Entry 9ER6 (X-ray diffraction, 1.45 A resolution); this record covers chains S and L of the 4 polymer chains in the assembly.

# Chain S
Protein: Hydrogenase-1 small chain
Organism: Escherichia coli
Notes: EC 1.12.99.6
Reference sequence: P69739 (MBHS_ECOLI); residues 1-271 here correspond to UniProt positions 46-316 (UniProt number = residue number + 45)
Chain sequence (279 residues; each row starts with the number of its first residue):
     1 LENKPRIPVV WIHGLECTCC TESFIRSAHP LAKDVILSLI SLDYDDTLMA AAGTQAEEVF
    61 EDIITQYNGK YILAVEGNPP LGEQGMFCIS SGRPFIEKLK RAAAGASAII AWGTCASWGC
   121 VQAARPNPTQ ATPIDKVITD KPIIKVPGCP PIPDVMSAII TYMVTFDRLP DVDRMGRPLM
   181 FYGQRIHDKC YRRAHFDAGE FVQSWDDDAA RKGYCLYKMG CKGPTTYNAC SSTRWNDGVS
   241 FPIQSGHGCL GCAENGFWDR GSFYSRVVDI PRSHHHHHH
Unresolved in the structure: 1-4, 267-279
Differences from the reference sequence: expression tag (272-279)
UniProt features mapped onto this chain:
  - binding site ([4Fe-4S] cluster): Cys17, Cys20, Cys115, Cys149, His187, Cys190, Cys215, Cys221
  - binding site ([3Fe-4S] cluster): Cys230, Cys249, Cys252
Bound ions: fe4-s3 cluster Fe: Cys17, Cys19, Cys20, Cys115, Cys120, Cys149; 4Fe-4S cluster Fe: His187, Cys190, Cys215, Cys221; 3Fe-4S cluster Fe: Cys230, Cys249, Cys252
Small-molecule neighbours:
  - 3Fe-4S cluster (F3S): Ile186, Thr226, Asn228, Cys230, Trp235, Phe241, Pro242, Cys249, Leu250, Gly251, Cys252, Ala253
  - fe4-s3 cluster (SF3): Glu16, Cys17, Thr18, Cys19, Cys20, Glu76, Gly113, Thr114, Cys115, Cys120, Gly148, Cys149, Pro150
  - 4Fe-4S cluster (SF4): Ile186, His187, Cys190, Arg192, Arg193, Phe196, Cys215, Leu216, Tyr217, Cys221, Gly223, Pro224, Ile243

# Chain L
Protein: Hydrogenase-1 large chain
Organism: Escherichia coli
Notes: EC 1.12.99.6
Reference sequence: P0ACD8 (MBHL_ECOLI); numbering as in UniProt (aligned over 1-582)
Chain sequence (582 residues; row label = number of the first residue in the row):
     1 MSTQYETQGY TINNAGRRLV VDPITRIEGH MRCEVNINDQ NVITNAVSCG TMFRGLEIIL
    61 QGRDPRDAWA FVERICGVCT GVHALASVYA IEDAIGIKVP DNANIIRNIM LATLWCHDHL
   121 VHFYQLAGMD WIDVLDALKA DPRKTSELAQ SLSSWPKSSP GYFFDVQNRL KKFVEGGQLG
   181 IFRNGYWGHP QYKLPPEANL MGFAHYLEAL DFQREIVKIH AVFGGKNPHP NWIVGGMPCA
   241 INIDESGAVG AVNMERLNLV QSIITRTADF INNVMIPDAL AIGQFNKPWS EIGTGLSDKC
   301 VLSYGAFPDI ANDFGEKSLL MPGGAVINGD FNNVLPVDLV DPQQVQEFVD HAWYRYPNDQ
   361 VGRHPFDGIT DPWYNPGDVK GSDTNIQQLN EQERYSWIKA PRWRGNAMEV GPLARTLIAY
   421 HKGDAATVES VDRMMSALNL PLSGIQSTLG RILCRAHEAQ WAAGKLQYFF DKLMTNLKNG
   481 NLATASTEKW EPATWPTECR GVGFTEAPRG ALGHWAAIRD GKIDLYQCVV PTTWNASPRD
   541 PKGQIGAYEA ALMNTKMAIP EQPLEILRTL HSFDPCLACS TH
Unresolved in the structure: 1
UniProt features mapped onto this chain:
  - binding site (Ni(2+)): Cys76, Cys79, Cys576, Cys579
Bound ions: Mg2+: Glu57, Cys528; Ni2+: Cys76, Cys79, Cys576, Cys579; carbonmonoxide-(dicyano) iron Fe: Cys79, Cys579
Small-molecule neighbours: carbonmonoxide-(dicyano) iron (FCO): Cys79, Val82, His83, Ala507, Pro508, Arg509, Leu512, Val530, Pro531, Thr532, Cys576, Cys579

# How chain S and chain L interact
Contacting residue pairs (209; chain S residue first):
  Pro5(S) - Gln178(L)
  Arg6(S) - Phe173(L)
  Arg6(S) - Gln178(L)  hydrogen bond (backbone-side chain)
  His13(S) - His30(L)  hydrogen bond (backbone-side chain)
  Gly14(S) - His30(L)  hydrogen bond (backbone-side chain)
  Leu15(S) - Met52(L)  hydrophobic
  Leu15(S) - Phe53(L)
  Leu15(S) - Arg54(L)
  Glu16(S) - Gly29(L)
  Glu16(S) - Met52(L)
  Glu16(S) - Arg54(L)  hydrogen bond (backbone-side chain)
  Glu16(S) - Ala578(L)
  Cys17(S) - Glu28(L)
  Cys17(S) - Arg54(L)
  Cys17(S) - Arg74(L)
  Cys17(S) - Ile75(L)
  Cys17(S) - Cys76(L)  hydrophobic
  Cys17(S) - Gly77(L)  hydrogen bond (backbone-backbone)
  Cys17(S) - Val78(L)
  Cys17(S) - His229(L)  hydrogen bond
  Thr18(S) - Glu28(L)  hydrogen bond
  Thr18(S) - Gly29(L)
  Cys19(S) - Gly77(L)
  Cys19(S) - Pro228(L)
  Cys19(S) - His229(L)
  Glu22(S) - Gly77(L)
  Glu22(S) - Val78(L)
  Glu22(S) - His117(L)
  Glu22(S) - Pro228(L)
  Ser23(S) - Pro228(L)
  Ile25(S) - Gln213(L)  hydrogen bond (backbone-side chain)
  Arg26(S) - His117(L)  hydrogen bond
  Arg26(S) - Gln213(L)  hydrogen bond
  Arg26(S) - Arg214(L)
  Arg26(S) - Val217(L)
  Arg26(S) - Asn227(L)  hydrogen bond
  Arg26(S) - Pro228(L)
  Ser27(S) - Arg214(L)
  Ala28(S) - Arg214(L)
  Leu31(S) - Asp211(L)
  Leu31(S) - Arg214(L)
  Lys33(S) - Arg169(L)
  Lys33(S) - Leu210(L)
  Lys33(S) - Asp211(L)  salt bridge
  Asp34(S) - Arg169(L)  salt bridge
  Ile36(S) - Phe173(L)
  Leu37(S) - Arg169(L)
  Leu37(S) - Phe173(L)
  Ser38(S) - Arg169(L)  hydrogen bond
  Ser41(S) - Gln178(L)
  Leu42(S) - Gly180(L)
  Leu42(S) - Ile181(L)  hydrogen bond (backbone-backbone)
  Asp43(S) - Gly180(L)
  Asp46(S) - Pro23(L)
  Asp46(S) - Thr25(L)
  Asp46(S) - Arg26(L)  hydrogen bond (backbone-backbone)
  Thr47(S) - Arg26(L)
  Thr47(S) - Ile27(L)
  Thr47(S) - Leu126(L)
  Leu48(S) - Arg26(L)
  Leu48(S) - Met129(L)
  Met49(S) - Thr25(L)
  Met49(S) - Arg26(L)  hydrogen bond (backbone-side chain)
  Met49(S) - Ile181(L)
  Ala50(S) - Arg26(L)  hydrogen bond (backbone-side chain)
  Ala50(S) - Met129(L)
  Ala50(S) - Ile181(L)  hydrogen bond (backbone-backbone)
  Ala50(S) - Tyr186(L)
  Ala50(S) - Trp187(L)  hydrophobic
  Ala51(S) - Thr25(L)  hydrogen bond (backbone-side chain)
  Ala51(S) - Arg183(L)
  Ala51(S) - Asn184(L)
  Ala52(S) - Val21(L)  hydrophobic
  Ala52(S) - Pro23(L)
  Ala52(S) - Thr25(L)
  Ala52(S) - Tyr186(L)  hydrogen bond (backbone-side chain)
  Ala52(S) - Leu567(L)  hydrophobic
  Gly53(S) - Val21(L)
  Gly53(S) - Asp22(L)
  Gly53(S) - Pro23(L)  hydrogen bond (backbone-backbone)
  Gln55(S) - Asn184(L)  hydrogen bond (backbone-side chain)
  Gln55(S) - Tyr186(L)  hydrogen bond
  Gln55(S) - Glu561(L)  hydrogen bond (side chain-backbone)
  Gln55(S) - Pro563(L)
  Glu57(S) - Pro23(L)
  Glu58(S) - Asn184(L)  hydrogen bond
  Val59(S) - Arg183(L)
  Val59(S) - Asn184(L)
  Asp62(S) - Arg183(L)  salt bridge
  Ile63(S) - Arg183(L)
  Tyr67(S) - Gln178(L)
  Glu83(S) - Tyr374(L)  hydrogen bond (side chain-backbone)
  Gln84(S) - Asp383(L)
  Gln84(S) - Thr384(L)
  Met86(S) - Tyr374(L)
  Met86(S) - Asp383(L)
  Met86(S) - Thr384(L)
  Met86(S) - Ile386(L)  hydrophobic
  Met86(S) - Trp397(L)  hydrogen bond (backbone-side chain)
  Phe87(S) - Thr51(L)
  Phe87(S) - Met52(L)
  Phe87(S) - Phe53(L)  hydrogen bond (backbone-backbone)
  Phe87(S) - Pro372(L)  hydrophobic
  Phe87(S) - Trp397(L)  hydrophobic
  Cys88(S) - His30(L)
  Cys88(S) - Thr51(L)
  Ile89(S) - Thr51(L)  hydrogen bond (backbone-backbone)
  Ser91(S) - Asp22(L)  hydrogen bond (side chain-backbone)
  Ser91(S) - Pro23(L)
  Gly92(S) - Asp22(L)  hydrogen bond (backbone-side chain)
  Gly92(S) - Arg32(L)
  Gly92(S) - Thr384(L)
  Gly92(S) - Asn385(L)
  Gly92(S) - Ile386(L)  hydrogen bond (backbone-backbone)
  Arg93(S) - Thr384(L)
  Arg93(S) - Asn385(L)  hydrogen bond
  Pro94(S) - Thr384(L)
  Val121(S) - Leu56(L)  hydrophobic
  Val121(S) - Ile59(L)
  Val121(S) - Phe71(L)  hydrophobic
  Val121(S) - Arg74(L)
  Gln122(S) - Arg54(L)
  Gln122(S) - Ile59(L)
  Ala124(S) - Ile59(L)
  Ala124(S) - Arg63(L)
  Arg125(S) - Ile59(L)
  Arg125(S) - Arg63(L)  hydrogen bond (backbone-side chain)
  Pro126(S) - Ile58(L)  hydrophobic
  Pro126(S) - Ile59(L)
  Pro128(S) - Arg54(L)
  Pro128(S) - Gly55(L)
  Pro128(S) - Ile58(L)  hydrophobic
  Pro128(S) - Ile59(L)
  Thr129(S) - Phe53(L)
  Thr129(S) - Arg54(L)
  Cys149(S) - Arg74(L)  hydrogen bond (backbone-side chain)
  Cys149(S) - Lys226(L)  hydrogen bond (backbone-side chain)
  Cys149(S) - His229(L)
  Pro150(S) - Lys226(L)
  Pro150(S) - Pro228(L)
  Arg192(S) - Gly250(L)  hydrogen bond (side chain-backbone)
  Trp205(S) - Ile233(L)  hydrophobic
  Trp205(S) - Ala485(L)  hydrophobic
  Trp205(S) - Thr487(L)
  Trp205(S) - Trp490(L)
  Asp206(S) - Ala240(L)
  Asp206(S) - Ala483(L)
  Asp206(S) - Thr484(L)  hydrogen bond (side chain-backbone)
  Asp206(S) - Ala485(L)
  Ala210(S) - Ala240(L)
  Arg211(S) - Ala240(L)
  Arg211(S) - Ile241(L)
  Arg211(S) - Asn242(L)  hydrogen bond (backbone-side chain)
  Arg211(S) - Gly247(L)
  Arg211(S) - Ala251(L)
  Arg211(S) - Leu482(L)
  Arg211(S) - Ala483(L)
  Lys212(S) - Ser246(L)
  Lys212(S) - Gly247(L)
  Gly213(S) - Gly250(L)
  Trp235(S) - Gly225(L)
  Trp235(S) - Lys226(L)
  Trp235(S) - Asn227(L)
  Asn236(S) - Val217(L)
  Asn236(S) - Lys218(L)
  Asn236(S) - Ala221(L)
  Asn236(S) - Lys226(L)
  Asn236(S) - Asn227(L)  hydrogen bond (side chain-backbone)
  Asp237(S) - Lys218(L)  salt bridge
  Val239(S) - Lys218(L)
  Val239(S) - Ala221(L)  hydrophobic
  Val239(S) - Val222(L)  hydrophobic
  Val239(S) - Arg256(L)  hydrogen bond (backbone-side chain)
  Val239(S) - Leu259(L)  hydrophobic
  Ser240(S) - Ala221(L)  hydrogen bond (side chain-backbone)
  Ser240(S) - Gly225(L)
  Ser240(S) - Arg256(L)  hydrogen bond
  Phe241(S) - Gly225(L)  hydrogen bond (backbone-backbone)
  Pro242(S) - Gly225(L)
  Pro242(S) - Lys226(L)
  Pro242(S) - Asn231(L)
  Gln244(S) - Arg256(L)
  Ser245(S) - Ala221(L)  hydrogen bond (side chain-backbone)
  Ser245(S) - Val222(L)  hydrogen bond (side chain-backbone)
  Ser245(S) - Gly225(L)  hydrogen bond (side chain-backbone)
  Ser245(S) - Pro238(L)
  Ser245(S) - Cys239(L)  hydrogen bond (backbone-backbone)
  Gly246(S) - Pro238(L)
  His247(S) - Trp69(L)
  His247(S) - Asn231(L)
  His247(S) - Trp232(L)
  His247(S) - Ile233(L)
  His247(S) - Pro238(L)
  Leu250(S) - Asn231(L)
  Trp258(S) - Arg63(L)  hydrogen bond (backbone-side chain)
  Trp258(S) - Ala70(L)
  Trp258(S) - Phe71(L)
  Trp258(S) - Arg74(L)
  Asp259(S) - Arg63(L)  salt bridge
  Ser262(S) - Asp67(L)  hydrogen bond
  Phe263(S) - Asp67(L)  hydrogen bond (backbone-side chain)
  Phe263(S) - Ala70(L)  hydrophobic
  Phe263(S) - Phe71(L)  hydrophobic
  Tyr264(S) - Arg66(L)
  Tyr264(S) - Asp67(L)
  Tyr264(S) - Trp69(L)  hydrogen bond
  Tyr264(S) - Trp232(L)
  Tyr264(S) - Ile233(L)
  Tyr264(S) - Trp490(L)  hydrophobic
Also at the interface, not in a pair above, chain S (91 interface residues in all): Pro8, Tyr44, Thr54, Ala56, Gln66, Ser90, Tyr191, Ser204, Met219
Also at the interface, not in a pair above, chain L (96 interface residues in all): Asp64, Gln125, Phe182, Gly185, Leu207, Glu215, Phe223, Gly224, Trp353, Trp373, Gln562

# In short
The interface between chain S and chain L involves 91 residues on one side and 96 on the other; the contacts
include 51 hydrogen bonds and 5 salt bridges. Polar pairs include Lys33(S)-Asp211(L), Asp34(S)-Arg169(L) and
Asp62(S)-Arg183(L).
Here chain S is Hydrogenase-1 small chain and chain L is Hydrogenase-1 large chain, both from Escherichia
coli. Entry 9ER6 (Hydrogenase-1 Ni-SI state) was determined by X-ray diffraction.
